3O75 - chains A and B; structure by X-ray diffraction, 2.30 A resolution.

[Chain A (and B)]
Molecule: Fructose transport system repressor FruR
Organism: Pseudomonas putida
Notes: chain B of this document is another copy of the same molecule, construct and numbering; everything in this record applies to it too
UniProt: Q88PQ6 (Q88PQ6_PSEPK); residue numbers follow UniProt; this construct covers 60-331
Sequence (272 residues; row label = number of the first residue in the row):
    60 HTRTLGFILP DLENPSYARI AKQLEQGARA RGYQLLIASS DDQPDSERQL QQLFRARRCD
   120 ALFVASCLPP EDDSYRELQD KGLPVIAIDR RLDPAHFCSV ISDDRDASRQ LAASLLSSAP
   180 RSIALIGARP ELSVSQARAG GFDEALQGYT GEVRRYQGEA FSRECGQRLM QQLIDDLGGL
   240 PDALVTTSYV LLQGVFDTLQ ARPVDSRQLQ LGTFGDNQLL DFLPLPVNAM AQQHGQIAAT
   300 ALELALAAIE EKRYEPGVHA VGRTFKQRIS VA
Not modelled in the structure: 330-331
Ligand contacts: 1-O-phosphono-beta-D-fructofuranose (F1X): N73, S75, Y76, D101, D148, R149, V193, R197, F220, T246, S247, Y248, F273, G274, Q291, H293, R322
What the authors report for this chain:
  - binding site for 1-O-phosphono-beta-D-fructofuranose: N73, S75, Y76, D101, D148, R149, R197, F220, S247, Y248, D275, Q291

[How chain A and chain B interact]
Contacting residue pairs (66):
  T63(A) - L112(B)
  T63(A) - R116(B)  hydrogen bond
  D70(A) - K81(B)  salt bridge
  L71(A) - A77(B)
  L71(A) - K81(B)
  L71(A) - E84(B)
  L71(A) - I96(B)  hydrophobic
  E72(A) - R78(B)  salt bridge
  E72(A) - K81(B)
  A77(A) - L71(B)
  R78(A) - E72(B)  salt bridge
  A80(A) - L71(B)
  K81(A) - D70(B)  salt bridge
  K81(A) - L71(B)
  K81(A) - E72(B)
  K81(A) - D100(B)
  E84(A) - L71(B)
  E84(A) - S98(B)  hydrogen bond
  E84(A) - D100(B)
  Q85(A) - D100(B)  hydrogen bond
  R88(A) - S98(B)  hydrogen bond (side chain-backbone)
  R88(A) - D100(B)  salt bridge
  R88(A) - S105(B)  hydrogen bond
  Q93(A) - Q108(B)  hydrogen bond
  Q93(A) - L109(B)
  Q93(A) - L112(B)
  L94(A) - I96(B)
  L94(A) - A97(B)
  L95(A) - I96(B)
  L95(A) - L112(B)  hydrophobic
  L95(A) - F113(B)  hydrophobic
  I96(A) - L71(B)  hydrophobic
  I96(A) - L94(B)
  I96(A) - L95(B)
  I96(A) - I96(B)  hydrogen bond (backbone-backbone)
  A97(A) - L94(B)
  S98(A) - E84(B)  hydrogen bond
  S98(A) - R88(B)  hydrogen bond (backbone-side chain)
  D100(A) - E84(B)
  D100(A) - Q85(B)  hydrogen bond
  D100(A) - R88(B)  salt bridge
  S105(A) - R88(B)
  Q108(A) - Q93(B)  hydrogen bond
  L109(A) - Q93(B)
  L112(A) - T63(B)
  L112(A) - Q93(B)
  L112(A) - L95(B)  hydrophobic
  R116(A) - T63(B)  hydrogen bond
  R116(A) - L95(B)
  R116(A) - R116(B)  hydrogen bond (backbone-side chain)
  R222(A) - Q277(B)
  Q252(A) - Q277(B)  hydrogen bond
  F255(A) - Q277(B)
  F255(A) - F281(B)  hydrophobic
  D256(A) - Q277(B)  hydrogen bond
  Q259(A) - D280(B)  hydrogen bond (side chain-backbone)
  Q259(A) - F281(B)
  Q277(A) - R222(B)
  Q277(A) - Q252(B)  hydrogen bond
  Q277(A) - F255(B)
  Q277(A) - D256(B)  hydrogen bond
  L278(A) - L278(B)  hydrophobic
  D280(A) - Q259(B)
  F281(A) - F255(B)  hydrophobic
  F281(A) - Q259(B)
  F281(A) - L282(B)  hydrophobic
Interface residues without a listed pair, chain A (35 interface residues in all): T61, Q82, F113
Interface residues without a listed pair, chain B (37 interface residues in all): T61, A80, Q82, S99

[Summary]
The interface between chain A and chain B involves 35 residues on one side and 37 on the other, with 18
hydrogen bonds and 6 salt bridges. Polar contacts include D70(A)-K81(B), E72(A)-R78(B) and R88(A)-D100(B).
Bound to chain A: 1-O-phosphono-beta-D-fructofuranose. From the paper: a binding site for
1-O-phosphono-beta-D-fructofuranose at N73(A), S75(A) and Y76(A) among others.
Chain A and chain B are both Fructose transport system repressor FruR (Pseudomonas putida); the structure,
Crystal structure of Cra transcriptional dual regulator from Pseudomonas putida in complex with fructose
1-phosphate', was determined by X-ray diffraction (same publication as 3O74).
